PDB entry 6TDS | X-ray diffraction, 1.70 A resolution | chains A and B

# Chain A
Name: MHC class I antigen
Source organism: Homo sapiens
UniProtKB: F6IQS1 (F6IQS1_HUMAN); residues 0-275 here correspond to UniProt positions 24-299 (UniProt number = residue number + 24)
Chain sequence (276 residues; row label = number of the first residue in the row; numbering starts at 0):
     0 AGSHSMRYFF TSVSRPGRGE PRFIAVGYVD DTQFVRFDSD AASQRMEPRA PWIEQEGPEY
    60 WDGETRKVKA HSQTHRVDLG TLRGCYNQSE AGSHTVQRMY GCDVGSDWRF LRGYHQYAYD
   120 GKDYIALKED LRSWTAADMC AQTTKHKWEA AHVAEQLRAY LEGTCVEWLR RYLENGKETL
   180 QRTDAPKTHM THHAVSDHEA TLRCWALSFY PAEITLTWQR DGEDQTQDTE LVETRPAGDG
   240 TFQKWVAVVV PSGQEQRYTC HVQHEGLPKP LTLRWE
Unresolved in the structure: 0
Sequence notes: conflict Cys84 (Tyr108 in F6IQS1), Cys139 (Ala163 in F6IQS1), Val245 (Ala269 in F6IQS1)
Disulfide bonds: Cys84-Cys139, Cys101-Cys164, Cys203-Cys259
Metal / ion sites: Na+ site 1: Tyr7, Tyr59, Glu63; Na+ site 2: Thr94, Gln96; Na+ site 3: Lys176, Glu177, Gln180; Na+ site 4 near Pro269 (its only coordinating residue here)
What the authors report for this chain:
  - contacts within the chain: His70-Tyr99, Arg97-Tyr116 (hydrogen bond)
  - conformationally variable residues (side-chain flip): Phe9, Arg97, Tyr116
  - binding site for 1,2-ethanediol: Tyr99

# Chain B
Name: Beta-2-microglobulin
Source organism: Homo sapiens
UniProtKB: P61769 (B2MG_HUMAN); residues 2-100 here correspond to UniProt positions 21-119 (UniProt number = residue number + 19)
Chain sequence (100 residues; row label = number of the first residue in the row):
     1 MIQRTPKIQV YSRHPAENGK SNFLNCYVSG FHPSDIEVDL LKNGERIEKV EHSDLSFSKD
    61 WSFYLLYYTE FTPTEKDEYA CRVNHVTLSQ PKIVKWDRDM
Sequence notes: initiating methionine (1)
Curated features (UniProtKB/Swiss-Prot):
  - modified residue: Gln3 (Pyrrolidone carboxylic acid)
  - glycosylation: Ile2 (N-linked (Glc) (glycation) isoleucine), Lys20 (N-linked (Glc) (glycation) lysine), Lys42 (N-linked (Glc) (glycation) lysine), Lys49 (N-linked (Glc) (glycation) lysine), Lys59 (N-linked (Glc) (glycation) lysine), Lys92 (N-linked (Glc) (glycation) lysine), Lys95 (N-linked (Glc) (glycation) lysine)
Disulfide bonds: Cys26-Cys81
Metal / ion sites: Na+ near Ile8 (its only coordinating residue here)

# Chain A / chain B interface
Residue-residue contacts (53):
  Phe8(A) - Ser56(B)
  Phe8(A) - Phe57(B)  hydrophobic
  Phe9(A) - Phe57(B)
  Thr10(A) - Leu55(B)
  Thr10(A) - Phe57(B)
  Thr10(A) - Phe63(B)
  Val12(A) - Ser34(B)
  Ile23(A) - Leu55(B)
  Val25(A) - Asp54(B)
  Val25(A) - Leu55(B)
  Val25(A) - Ser56(B)
  Tyr27(A) - Ser56(B)
  Tyr27(A) - Tyr64(B)  hydrogen bond
  Gln32(A) - Asp54(B)  hydrogen bond
  Arg35(A) - Asp54(B)  salt bridge
  Arg48(A) - Asp54(B)  salt bridge
  Gln96(A) - His32(B)  hydrogen bond
  Gln96(A) - Phe57(B)
  Gln96(A) - Trp61(B)  hydrogen bond (side chain-backbone)
  Gln96(A) - Phe63(B)
  Arg97(A) - Phe57(B)
  Gln115(A) - Trp61(B)
  Tyr116(A) - Trp61(B)
  Ala117(A) - Trp61(B)  hydrophobic
  Asp119(A) - Ile2(B)
  Asp119(A) - His32(B)
  Gly120(A) - Ile2(B)
  Gly120(A) - His32(B)
  Lys121(A) - Ile2(B)
  Asp122(A) - Trp61(B)  hydrogen bond
  Thr190(A) - Met100(B)  hydrogen bond (side chain-backbone)
  Arg202(A) - Met100(B)  hydrogen bond (side chain-backbone)
  Trp204(A) - Met100(B)  hydrogen bond (side chain-backbone)
  Val231(A) - Gln9(B)
  Glu232(A) - Lys7(B)
  Glu232(A) - Gln9(B)
  Glu232(A) - Ser29(B)
  Thr233(A) - Tyr27(B)
  Arg234(A) - Gln9(B)
  Arg234(A) - Tyr11(B)
  Arg234(A) - Tyr27(B)
  Pro235(A) - Tyr11(B)  hydrogen bond (backbone-side chain)
  Pro235(A) - Asn25(B)
  Pro235(A) - Tyr27(B)
  Ala236(A) - Arg13(B)  hydrogen bond (backbone-side chain)
  Ala236(A) - Asn25(B)  hydrogen bond (backbone-side chain)
  Gly237(A) - Arg13(B)  hydrogen bond (backbone-side chain)
  Asp238(A) - Arg13(B)
  Asp238(A) - His14(B)
  Gln242(A) - Tyr11(B)
  Gln242(A) - Ser12(B)
  Gln242(A) - Arg13(B)  hydrogen bond (side chain-backbone)
  Trp244(A) - Met100(B)  hydrophobic
Other interface residues (no listed pair), chain A (35 interface residues in all): Thr94, Met98, Lys186
Other interface residues (no listed pair), chain B (25 interface residues in all): Met1, Pro15, His52, Asp60, Leu66

# Summary
Chain A and chain B form an interface of 35 and 25 residues respectively, with 13 hydrogen bonds and 2 salt
bridges. Polar contacts include Arg35(A)-Asp54(B), Arg48(A)-Asp54(B) and Tyr27(A)-Tyr64(B). The Na+ site 1 is
built by Tyr7(A), Tyr59(A) and Glu63(A). From the paper: a binding site for 1,2-ethanediol at Tyr99(A);
conformational variability at Phe9(A), Arg97(A) and Tyr116(A).
Chain A is MHC class I antigen and chain B is Beta-2-microglobulin, both from Homo sapiens; the structure,
Crystal structure of the disulfide engineered HLA-A0201 molecule without peptide bound after NaCl wash, was
determined by X-ray diffraction together with 6TDO, 6TDP, 6TDQ and 6TDR from the same study.
